Entry 7PKZ (electron microscopy, 9.80 A resolution (very low resolution: no residue pairs are listed; an interface is given only as per-side residue counts)); this record covers chains UB and VB of the 78 polymer chains in the assembly.

Chain UB (and VB):
Name: Major vault protein
Organism: Rattus norvegicus
Notes: chain VB of this document is another copy of the same molecule, construct and numbering; everything in this record applies to it too
UniProtKB: Q62667 (MVP_RAT); residue numbers follow UniProt; this construct covers 1-861
Amino-acid sequence (861 residues; each row starts with the number of its first residue):
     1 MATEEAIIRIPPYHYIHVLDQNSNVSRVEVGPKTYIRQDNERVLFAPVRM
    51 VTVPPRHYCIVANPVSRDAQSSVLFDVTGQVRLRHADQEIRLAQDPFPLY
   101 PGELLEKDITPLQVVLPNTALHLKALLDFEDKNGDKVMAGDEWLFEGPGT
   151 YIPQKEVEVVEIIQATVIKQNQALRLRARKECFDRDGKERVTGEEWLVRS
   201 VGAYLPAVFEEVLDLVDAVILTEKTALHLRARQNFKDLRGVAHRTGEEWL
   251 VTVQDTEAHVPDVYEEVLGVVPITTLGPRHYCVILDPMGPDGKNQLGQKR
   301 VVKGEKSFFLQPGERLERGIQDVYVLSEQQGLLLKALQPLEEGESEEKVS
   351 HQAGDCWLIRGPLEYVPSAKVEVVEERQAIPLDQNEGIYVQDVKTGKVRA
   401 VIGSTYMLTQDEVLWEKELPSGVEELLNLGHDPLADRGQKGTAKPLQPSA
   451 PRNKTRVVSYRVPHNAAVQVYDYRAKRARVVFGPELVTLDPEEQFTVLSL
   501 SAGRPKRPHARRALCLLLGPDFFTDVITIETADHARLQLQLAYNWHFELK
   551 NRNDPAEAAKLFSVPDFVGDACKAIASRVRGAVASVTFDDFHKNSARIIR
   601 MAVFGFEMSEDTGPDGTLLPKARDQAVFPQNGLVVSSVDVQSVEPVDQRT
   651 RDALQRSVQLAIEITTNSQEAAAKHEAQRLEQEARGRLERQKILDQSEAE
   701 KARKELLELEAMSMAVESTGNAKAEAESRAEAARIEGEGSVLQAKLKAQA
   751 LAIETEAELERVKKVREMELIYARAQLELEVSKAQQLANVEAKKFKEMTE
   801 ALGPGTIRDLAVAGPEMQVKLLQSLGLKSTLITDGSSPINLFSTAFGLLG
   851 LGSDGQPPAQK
Unresolved in the structure: 1-4, 429-448, 610-618, 816-861
Construct notes: conflict Ala-69 (Thr in Q62667), Val-77 (Ile in Q62667), Leu-104 (Val in Q62667), Asp-186 (Glu in Q62667), Glu-189 (Gly in Q62667), Arg-232 (Leu in Q62667), Lys-236 (Arg in Q62667), Ala-242 (Leu in Q62667)
What the authors report for this chain:
  - mutagenesis - D39A (Tm = 59 degC): unchanged stability
  - mutagenesis - E4K/E5K/I7N/D39K, I7K (Tm = 56 degC): decreased stability

Interface between chain UB and chain VB:
At this resolution (10 A) residue pairs are not listed: 93 residues of chain UB and 117 of chain VB lie at the interface.

Summary:
93 residues of chain UB and 117 residues of chain VB are in contact. From the paper: E4K/E5K/I7N/D39K and I7K
of chain UB reduce stability; D39A of chain UB leaves stability unchanged.
Chain UB and chain VB are both Major vault protein (Rattus norvegicus); the structure, Vault structure in
committed conformation, was determined by electron microscopy (same publication as 7PKY and 7PKR).
